7T2X - chains A and C; structure by X-ray diffraction, 2.60 A resolution.

== Chain A ==
Molecule: Estrogen receptor
Organism: Homo sapiens
Reference sequence: P03372 (ESR1_HUMAN), isoform P03372-3; residues 297-554 here correspond to UniProt positions 124-381 (UniProt number = residue number - 173)
Amino-acid sequence (261 residues; row label = number of the first residue in the row):
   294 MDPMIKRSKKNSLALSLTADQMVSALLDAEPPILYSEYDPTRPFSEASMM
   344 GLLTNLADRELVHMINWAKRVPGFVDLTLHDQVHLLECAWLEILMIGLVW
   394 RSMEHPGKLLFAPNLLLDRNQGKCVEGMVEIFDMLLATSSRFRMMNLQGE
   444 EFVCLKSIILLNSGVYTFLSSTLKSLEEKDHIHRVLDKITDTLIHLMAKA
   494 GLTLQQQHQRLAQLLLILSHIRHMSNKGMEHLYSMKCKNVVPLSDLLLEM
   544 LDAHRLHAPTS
Not modelled in the structure: 294-309, 331-339, 416-420, 461-468, 530-535, 548-554
Differences from the reference sequence: initiating methionine (294); expression tag (295-296); engineered mutation Ser537 (Tyr364 in P03372)
Ligand contacts: 2-chloro-4- (EMY; S-(2-chloro-6-{[(4-hydroxyphenyl)methyl]amino}pyrimidin-4-yl) phenylethanethioate): Met343, Leu346, Leu349, Ala350, Glu353, Trp383, Leu384, Leu387, Met388, Leu391, Arg394, Leu402, Phe404, Met421, Ile424, Phe425, Leu428, Gly521, His524, Leu525
What the authors report for this chain:
  - binding site for 2-chloro-4-: Glu353, His524

== Chain C ==
Molecule: Nuclear receptor coactivator 2
Organism: Homo sapiens
Reference sequence: Q15596 (NCOA2_HUMAN); residue numbers follow UniProt; this construct covers 686-698
Amino-acid sequence (13 residues; numbered 686 to 698; the number before each row is that of its first residue):
   686 KHKILHRLLQDSS
Not modelled in the structure: 686-687, 696-698

== How chain A and chain C interact ==
Pairs across the interface (13):
  Ile358(A) with Leu690(C), hydrophobic; Leu693(C), hydrophobic
  Lys362(A) with Leu694(C)
  Phe367(A) with Leu694(C), hydrophobic
  Gln375(A) with Leu694(C)
  Val376(A) with Leu690(C); His691(C); Leu694(C), hydrophobic
  Leu379(A) with Leu694(C), hydrophobic
  Glu380(A) with Leu690(C)
  Leu539(A) with Ile689(C), hydrophobic
  Glu542(A) with Ile689(C)
  Met543(A) with Leu690(C), hydrophobic
Other interface residues (no listed pair), chain A (13 interface residues in all): Leu372, His373, Asp538

== In short ==
Chain A and chain C form an interface of 13 and 5 residues respectively. Ligands of chain A: 2-chloro-4-. The
paper reports a binding site for 2-chloro-4- at Glu353(A) and His524(A).
Chain A is Estrogen receptor and chain C is Nuclear receptor coactivator 2, both from Homo sapiens; the
structure, Estrogen Receptor Alpha Ligand Binding Domain Y537S in Complex with
2-chloro-4-((4-hydroxybenzyl)amino)-5-phenylthieno[2,3-d]pyrimidin-6-ol and GRIP Peptide, was determined by
X-ray diffraction together with 7RKE from the same study.
